PDB entry 9EUK | electron microscopy, 3.10 A resolution | chains A and C of the 7 polymer chains in the assembly

[Chain A]
Molecule: Baseplate wedge subunit
Source organism: Staphylococcus phage 812
Reference sequence: A0A0U1UXD7 (A0A0U1UXD7_9CAUD); residue numbers follow UniProt; this construct covers 1-234
Amino-acid sequence (234 residues; row label = number of the first residue in the row):
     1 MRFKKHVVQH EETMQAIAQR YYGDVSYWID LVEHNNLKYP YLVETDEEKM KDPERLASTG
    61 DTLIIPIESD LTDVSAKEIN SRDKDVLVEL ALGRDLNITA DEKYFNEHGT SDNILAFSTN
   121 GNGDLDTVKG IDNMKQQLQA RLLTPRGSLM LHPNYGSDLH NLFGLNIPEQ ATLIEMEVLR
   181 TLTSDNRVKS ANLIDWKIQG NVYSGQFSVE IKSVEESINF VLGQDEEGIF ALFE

[Chain C]
Molecule: Baseplate component
Source organism: Staphylococcus phage 812
Reference sequence: A0A0U1WF63 (A0A0U1WF63_9CAUD); residue numbers follow UniProt; this construct covers 1-348
Amino-acid sequence (348 residues; numbered 1 to 348; the number before each row is that of its first residue):
     1 MKTRKLTNIL SKLIDKTMAG TSKITDFTPG SASRSLLEAV SLEIEQFYIL TKENIDWGIQ
    61 EGIIEAFDFQ KRQSKRAYGD VTIQFYQPLD MRMYIPAGTT FTSTRQEYPQ QFETLVDYYA
   121 EPDSTEIVVE VYCKETGVAG NVPEGTINTI ASGSSLIRSV NNEYSFNTGT KEESQEDFKR
   181 RFHSFVESRG RATNKSVRYG ALQIPDVEGV YVYEETGHIT VFAHDRNGNL SDTLKEDIID
   241 ALQDYRPSGI MLDVTGVEKE EVNVSATVTI SNKSRIGDTL QKHIESVIRS YLNNLKTSDD
   301 LIITDLIQAI MNIDDVLIYD VSFDNLDENI IVPPQGIIRA GEIKVELK
Unresolved in the structure: 1

[Interface between chain A and chain C]
Contacting residue pairs (31):
  G93(A) with T25(C)
  R94(A) with S22(C), hydrogen bond (side chain-backbone); K23(C); I24(C); T25(C), hydrogen bond (backbone-side chain); D26(C), hydrogen bond (backbone-backbone)
  D95(A) with S31(C); A32(C); S33(C)
  L96(A) with I24(C), hydrophobic
  I98(A) with A32(C), hydrophobic
  F117(A) with A32(C), hydrophobic
  D124(A) with K23(C)
  N133(A) with D26(C), hydrogen bond
  Q137(A) with D26(C), hydrogen bond
  L151(A) with E38(C)
  H152(A) with P29(C); E38(C)
  Y155(A) with P29(C); G30(C)
  R187(A) with D26(C), salt bridge; T28(C)
  F230(A) with T25(C)
  A231(A) with M18(C), hydrophobic; T25(C)
  L232(A) with T25(C), hydrogen bond (backbone-backbone); F27(C), hydrogen bond (backbone-backbone); T28(C)
  F233(A) with I14(C), hydrophobic
  E234(A) with T28(C); P29(C)
Also at the interface, not in a pair above, chain A (24 interface residues in all): L90, L92, T127, R141, L149, M150
Also at the interface, not in a pair above, chain C (18 interface residues in all): L6, R34, S35

[In short]
The interface between chain A and chain C involves 24 residues on one side and 18 on the other, with 7
hydrogen bonds and 1 salt bridge. Polar pairs include R187(A)-D26(C), R94(A)-S22(C) and R94(A)-T25(C).
Here chain A is Baseplate wedge subunit and chain C is Baseplate component, both from Staphylococcus phage
812. Entry 9EUK (Cryo-EM structure of Staphylococcus aureus bacteriophage phi812 baseplate in the
post-contraction state - sheath initiator, wedge ...) was determined by electron microscopy.
